PDB entry 6WFI | X-ray diffraction, 1.37 A resolution | chain A

# Chain A
Protein: Methylmalonyl-CoA epimerase
Organism: Streptomyces coelicolor
UniProtKB: Q9L2C2 (Q9L2C2_STRCO); residues 1-146 here = UniProt positions 1-146
Chain sequence (146 residues; row label = number of the first residue in the row):
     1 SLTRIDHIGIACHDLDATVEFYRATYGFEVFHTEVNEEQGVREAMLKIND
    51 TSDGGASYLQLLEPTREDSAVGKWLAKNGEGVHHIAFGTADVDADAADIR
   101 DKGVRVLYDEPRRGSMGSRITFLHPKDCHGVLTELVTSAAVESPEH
Disordered / not traced: 145-146
Differences from the reference sequence: engineered mutation S1 (Met in Q9L2C2)
Metal / ion sites: Co2+: H7, Q60, H84, E134 (together with 2-nitronate-propionyl-CoA)
Ligand contacts: 2-nitronate-propionyl-CoA (KFV; [1-[2-[3-[[(2R)-4-[[[(2R,3S,4R,5R)-5-(6-aminopurin-9-yl)-4-oxidanyl-3-phosphonooxy-oxolan-2-yl]methoxy-oxidanyl-phosphoryl]oxy-oxidanyl-phosphoryl]oxy-3,3-dimethyl-2-oxidanyl-butanoyl]amino]propanoylamino]ethylsulfanyl]-1-oxidanylidene-propan-2-ylidene]-bis(oxidanidyl)azanium): H7, N36, Q39, V41, E43, Q60, A70, V71, K73, W74, K77, H83, H84, L107, Y108, G114, S115, S118, I120, F122, H124, P125, K126, G130, L132, E134

# In short
Chain A binds 2-nitronate-propionyl-CoA. The Co2+ site is built by H7, Q60, H84 and E134.
Chain A is Methylmalonyl-CoA epimerase (Streptomyces coelicolor); the structure, Methylmalonyl-CoA epimerase
in complex with 2-nitronate-propionyl-CoA, was determined by X-ray diffraction together with 6WF6, 6WF7 and
6WFH from the same study.
